Entry 1L3U (X-ray diffraction, 1.80 A resolution); this record covers chains B and A of the 3 polymer chains in the assembly.

Chain B:
Molecule: 11-nt DNA strand
Sequence (11 nucleotides; row label = number of the first residue in the row):
    19 GCGATCACGT A

Chain A:
Name: DNA Polymerase I
From: Geobacillus stearothermophilus
Notes: EC 2.7.7.7; fragment: Bacillus Fragment (analogous to the E. coli Klenow Fragment)
UniProt: P52026 (DPO1_BACST); residues 304-876 here = UniProt positions 304-876
Sequence (580 residues; each row starts with the number of its first residue):
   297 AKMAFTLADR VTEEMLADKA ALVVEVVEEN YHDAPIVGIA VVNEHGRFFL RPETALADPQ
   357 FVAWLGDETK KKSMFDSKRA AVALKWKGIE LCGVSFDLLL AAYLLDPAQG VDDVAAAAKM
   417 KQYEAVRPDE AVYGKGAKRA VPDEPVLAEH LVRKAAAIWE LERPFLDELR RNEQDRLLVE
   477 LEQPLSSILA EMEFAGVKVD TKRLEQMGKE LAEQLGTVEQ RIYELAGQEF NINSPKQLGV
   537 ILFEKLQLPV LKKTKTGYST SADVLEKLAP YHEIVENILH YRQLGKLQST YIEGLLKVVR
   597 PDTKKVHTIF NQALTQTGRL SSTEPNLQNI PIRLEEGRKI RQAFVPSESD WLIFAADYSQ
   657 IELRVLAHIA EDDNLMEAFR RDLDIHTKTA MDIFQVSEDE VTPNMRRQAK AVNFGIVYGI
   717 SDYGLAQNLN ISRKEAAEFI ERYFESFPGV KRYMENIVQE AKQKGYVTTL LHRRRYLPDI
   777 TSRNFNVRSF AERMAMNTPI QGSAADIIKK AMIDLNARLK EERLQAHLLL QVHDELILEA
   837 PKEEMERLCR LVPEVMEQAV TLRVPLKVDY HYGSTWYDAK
Ion coordination: Mg2+: Asp653, Tyr654, Asp830
From the paper describing this entry:
  - binding site for the 16-nt DNA strand: Tyr714
  - conformationally variable residues (helix shift): Tyr714

Chain B / chain A interface:
Residue-residue contacts - 36 pairs, chain B then chain A:
  DC20(B) with Gly432(A), phosphate contact; Ala433(A), hydrogen bond to the phosphate
  DG21(B) with Lys431(A), salt bridge to the phosphate
  DT23(B) with Lys551(A), salt bridge to the phosphate; Thr552(A), phosphate contact
  DC24(B) with Pro531(A), phosphate contact; Thr550(A), hydrogen bond to the phosphate; Lys551(A), hydrogen bond to the phosphate; Thr552(A), hydrogen bond to the phosphate
  DA25(B) with Thr550(A), phosphate contact; Ser555(A), phosphate contact; Thr556(A), hydrogen bond to the phosphate; Ser557(A), phosphate contact; Arg578(A), hydrogen bond to the phosphate; Lys582(A), base contact
  DC26(B) with Ser557(A), phosphate contact; Ala558(A), hydrogen bond to the phosphate; Arg578(A), salt bridge to the phosphate; Lys582(A), hydrogen bond to the base
  DG27(B) with Lys582(A), sugar contact; Tyr587(A), hydrogen bond to the sugar; Asn625(A), hydrogen bond to the base; Pro627(A), phosphate contact
  DT28(B) with Gln624(A), sugar contact; Asn625(A), sugar contact; Ile626(A), sugar contact; Pro627(A), phosphate contact; Ile628(A), hydrogen bond to the phosphate; Arg629(A), salt bridge to the phosphate
  DA29(B) with Arg615(A), hydrogen bond to the base; Ile628(A), phosphate contact; Arg629(A), salt bridge to the phosphate; Tyr714(A), base contact; Val828(A), sugar contact; His829(A), sugar contact; Asp830(A), phosphate contact
Interface residues without a listed pair, chain B (10 interface residues in all): DG19
Interface residues without a listed pair, chain A (30 interface residues in all): Lys434, Tyr554, Gln579, Asn622, Leu630

In short:
10 residues of chain B face 30 of chain A across their interface, with 12 hydrogen bonds and 5 salt bridges.
Among the polar pairs are DC26(B)-Lys582(A), DG27(B)-Asn625(A) and DA29(B)-Arg615(A). Asp653(A), Tyr654(A) and
Asp830(A) coordinate Mg2+. From the paper: a binding site for the 16-nt DNA strand at Tyr714(A);
conformational variability at Tyr714(A).
Here chain B is an 11-nt DNA strand and chain A is DNA Polymerase I (Geobacillus stearothermophilus). Entry
1L3U (Crystal Structure of Bacillus DNA Polymerase I Fragment product complex with 11 base pairs of duplex
...) was determined by X-ray diffraction, deposited together with 1L3S, 1L3T, 1L3V, 1L5U and 1LV5.
